3T5V - chains B and C of the 3 polymer chains in the assembly; structure by X-ray diffraction, 2.90 A resolution.

# Chain B
Name: Nuclear mRNA export protein THP1
Organism: Saccharomyces cerevisiae
UniProtKB: Q08231 (THP1_YEAST); residues 1-455 here = UniProt positions 1-455
Amino-acid sequence (455 residues; each row starts with the number of its first residue):
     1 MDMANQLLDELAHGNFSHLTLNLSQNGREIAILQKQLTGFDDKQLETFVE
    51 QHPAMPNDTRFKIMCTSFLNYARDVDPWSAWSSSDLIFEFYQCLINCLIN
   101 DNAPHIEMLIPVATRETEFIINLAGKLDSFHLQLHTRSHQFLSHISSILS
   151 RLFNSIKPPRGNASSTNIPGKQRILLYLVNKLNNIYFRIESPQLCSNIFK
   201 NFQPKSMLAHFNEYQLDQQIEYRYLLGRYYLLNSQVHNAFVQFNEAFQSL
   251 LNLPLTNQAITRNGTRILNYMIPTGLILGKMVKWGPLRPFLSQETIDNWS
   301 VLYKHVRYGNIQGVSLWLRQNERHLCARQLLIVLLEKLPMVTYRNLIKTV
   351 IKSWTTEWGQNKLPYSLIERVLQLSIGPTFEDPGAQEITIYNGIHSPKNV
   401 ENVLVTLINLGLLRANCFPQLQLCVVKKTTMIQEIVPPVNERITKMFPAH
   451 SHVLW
Unresolved in the structure: 1, 160-163
Reported in the primary citation:
  - mutagenesis - V405Y/T406W: unchanged binding to 26S proteasome complex subunit SEM1 (chain C)
  - mutagenesis - R414D, K427D/K428D: decreased binding to nucleic acids

# Chain C
Name: 26S proteasome complex subunit SEM1
Organism: Saccharomyces cerevisiae
UniProtKB: O94742 (SEM1_YEAST); numbering as in UniProt (aligned over 1-89)
Amino-acid sequence (89 residues; row label = number of the first residue in the row):
     1 MSTDVAAAQAQSKIDLTKKKNEEINKKSLEEDDEFEDFPIDTWANGETIK
    51 SNAVTQTNIWEENWDDVEVDDDFTNELKAELDRYKRENQ
Unresolved in the structure: 1-22, 42-52
Curated features (UniProtKB/Swiss-Prot):
  - modified residue: S2 (N-acetylserine), S12 (Phosphoserine)

# How chain B and chain C interact
Residue-residue contacts (82):
  E118(B) - D37(C)
  N184(B) - E34(C)
  R188(B) - L29(C)
  R188(B) - E34(C)  salt bridge
  E190(B) - K27(C)
  E190(B) - L29(C)
  Q215(B) - I40(C)
  Q215(B) - D41(C)
  D217(B) - F38(C)
  D217(B) - I40(C)
  Q218(B) - F38(C)
  I220(B) - F35(C)  hydrophobic
  E221(B) - F35(C)
  E221(B) - F38(C)
  Y224(B) - D33(C)  hydrogen bond (side chain-backbone)
  Y224(B) - F35(C)  hydrophobic
  R228(B) - D33(C)
  F240(B) - W60(C)  hydrophobic
  N244(B) - I59(C)
  N244(B) - W60(C)  hydrogen bond
  F247(B) - I59(C)  hydrophobic
  Q248(B) - T55(C)  hydrogen bond (side chain-backbone)
  Q248(B) - T57(C)  hydrogen bond (side chain-backbone)
  N252(B) - V54(C)
  N252(B) - T55(C)  hydrogen bond
  L253(B) - I40(C)  hydrophobic
  N257(B) - P39(C)
  R262(B) - E36(C)  salt bridge
  N263(B) - F35(C)
  N263(B) - E36(C)  hydrogen bond (side chain-backbone)
  R266(B) - D32(C)  salt bridge
  R266(B) - D33(C)
  R266(B) - E34(C)  hydrogen bond (side chain-backbone)
  R266(B) - F35(C)
  R266(B) - E36(C)  salt bridge
  I267(B) - F35(C)  hydrophobic
  Y270(B) - D33(C)  hydrogen bond
  M271(B) - W60(C)  hydrophobic
  G279(B) - W64(C)
  K280(B) - W60(C)
  M281(B) - W60(C)
  M281(B) - E61(C)  hydrogen bond (backbone-backbone)
  M281(B) - W64(C)  hydrophobic
  V282(B) - I59(C)
  V282(B) - W60(C)
  K283(B) - N58(C)
  K283(B) - I59(C)  hydrogen bond (backbone-backbone)
  K283(B) - W60(C)
  K283(B) - E61(C)
  R307(B) - W64(C)
  R307(B) - V67(C)
  R307(B) - V69(C)
  Y308(B) - V69(C)
  Y308(B) - D71(C)
  Y308(B) - F73(C)
  Y308(B) - T74(C)
  G309(B) - F73(C)
  N310(B) - F73(C)
  R323(B) - S28(C)
  A327(B) - E30(C)
  R328(B) - D33(C)  salt bridge
  R344(B) - D65(C)  salt bridge
  N345(B) - W64(C)
  L346(B) - L77(C)  hydrophobic
  K348(B) - D65(C)  salt bridge
  T349(B) - L77(C)
  K352(B) - E68(C)
  S353(B) - K78(C)
  S353(B) - L81(C)
  W358(B) - D82(C)
  W358(B) - K85(C)
  Q360(B) - K85(C)
  P364(B) - Y84(C)
  S366(B) - Y84(C)  hydrogen bond
  L367(B) - L81(C)  hydrophobic
  L367(B) - Y84(C)  hydrophobic
  R370(B) - E80(C)  salt bridge
  R370(B) - Y84(C)
  R370(B) - E87(C)  salt bridge
  L374(B) - E80(C)
  S375(B) - F73(C)
  V439(B) - W64(C)  hydrophobic
Other interface residues (no listed pair), chain B (65 interface residues in all): S129, H131, L132, F187, L251, A259, G275, P286, L287, K304, V350, W354, V371
Other interface residues (no listed pair), chain C (41 interface residues in all): K26, E31, E62, E76
From the paper, about this interface:
  - interface residues, chain C: E23(C), F35(C), A53(C), W60(C), W64(C), F73(C), L77(C), L81(C)

# Summary
65 residues of chain B face 41 of chain C across their interface; the contacts include 11 hydrogen bonds and 9
salt bridges. Polar pairs include R188(B)-E34(C), R262(B)-E36(C) and R266(B)-D32(C). The paper reports that
R414D and K427D/K428D of chain B reduce binding to nucleic acids; interface residues E23(C), F35(C) and A53(C)
among others.
Here chain B is Nuclear mRNA export protein THP1 and chain C is 26S proteasome complex subunit SEM1, both from
Saccharomyces cerevisiae. Entry 3T5V (Sac3:Thp1:Sem1 complex) was determined by X-ray diffraction, deposited
together with 3T5X.
